4AS4 - chains A and B; structure by X-ray diffraction, 1.70 A resolution.

[Chain A (and B)]
Molecule: Inositol monophosphatase 1
From: Homo sapiens
Notes: EC 3.1.3.25; chain B of this document is another copy of the same molecule, construct and numbering; everything in this record applies to it too
UniProtKB: P29218 (IMPA1_HUMAN); numbering as in UniProt (aligned over 1-277)
Sequence (277 residues; each row starts with the number of its first residue):
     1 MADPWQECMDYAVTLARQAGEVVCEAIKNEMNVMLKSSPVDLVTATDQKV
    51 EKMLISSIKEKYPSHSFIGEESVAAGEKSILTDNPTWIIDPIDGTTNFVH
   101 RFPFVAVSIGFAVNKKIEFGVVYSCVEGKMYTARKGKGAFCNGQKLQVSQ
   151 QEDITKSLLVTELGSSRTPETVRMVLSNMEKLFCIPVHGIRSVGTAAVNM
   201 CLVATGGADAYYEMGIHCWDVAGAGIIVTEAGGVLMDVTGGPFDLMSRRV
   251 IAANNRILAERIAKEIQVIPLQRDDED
Disordered / not traced: 1-2, 277
Curated features (UniProtKB/Swiss-Prot):
  - binding site (Mg(2+)): Glu70, Asp90, Ile92, Asp93, Asp220
  - binding site (substrate): Glu70, Ile92 to Thr95, Gly194 to Ala196, Glu213, Asp220
  - modified residue: Thr168 (Phosphothreonine)
  - mutagenesis: Lys36 (K36Q: 50-fold reduction in activity), Asp93 (D93N: Loss of activity), Ser165 (S165A/I: Reduced enzyme activity with myo-inositol 1-phosphate), Glu213 (E213Q: Strongly reduced affinity for myo-inositol 1-phosphate and strongly reduced enzyme activity with myo-inositol 1-phosphate)
Disulfides: Cys24-Cys125
Ion coordination: Mg2+ site 1: Glu70, Asp90, Ile92 (together with phosphate ion); Mg2+ site 2: Glu70 (together with phosphate ion); Mg2+ site 3: Asp90, Asp93, Asp220 (together with glycerol, phosphate ion)
From the paper describing this entry:
  - conformationally variable residues (loop rearrangement): Asn32 to Val43, Gly76 to Asn84

[Interface between chain A and chain B]
Residue-residue contacts - 73 pairs, chain A then chain B:
  Pro39(A) - His188(B)
  Val40(A) - Pro186(B)  hydrophobic
  Val40(A) - Val187(B)
  Leu42(A) - His188(B)
  Thr96(A) - His188(B)
  Thr96(A) - Arg191(B)
  Asn97(A) - Arg191(B)  hydrogen bond
  His100(A) - Lys156(B)  hydrogen bond (side chain-backbone)
  His100(A) - Ser157(B)
  His100(A) - Leu158(B)
  His100(A) - His188(B)  hydrogen bond
  His100(A) - Gly206(B)
  His100(A) - Gly207(B)
  His100(A) - Asp209(B)  salt bridge
  Arg101(A) - Gly207(B)
  Phe102(A) - Leu158(B)  hydrophobic
  Phe102(A) - Val160(B)  hydrophobic
  Phe102(A) - Arg191(B)
  Phe102(A) - Leu202(B)  hydrophobic
  Phe102(A) - Gly207(B)
  Phe104(A) - Phe104(B)  hydrophobic
  Lys156(A) - His100(B)  hydrogen bond (backbone-side chain)
  Ser157(A) - His100(B)
  Leu158(A) - Thr96(B)
  Leu158(A) - His100(B)
  Leu158(A) - Phe102(B)  hydrophobic
  Glu162(A) - Arg191(B)  salt bridge
  Leu163(A) - Phe183(B)  hydrophobic
  Gly164(A) - Phe183(B)
  Ser166(A) - Phe183(B)
  Arg167(A) - Phe183(B)  hydrogen bond (side chain-backbone)
  Arg167(A) - Pro186(B)
  Arg167(A) - Val187(B)  hydrogen bond (side chain-backbone)
  Arg167(A) - His188(B)  hydrogen bond (side chain-backbone)
  Val172(A) - Glu180(B)
  Val172(A) - Phe183(B)  hydrophobic
  Val172(A) - Cys184(B)  hydrophobic
  Arg173(A) - Glu180(B)  salt bridge
  Leu176(A) - Leu176(B)
  Leu176(A) - Glu180(B)
  Glu180(A) - Leu176(B)
  Phe183(A) - Leu163(B)  hydrophobic
  Phe183(A) - Gly164(B)
  Phe183(A) - Ser166(B)
  Phe183(A) - Arg167(B)  hydrogen bond (backbone-side chain)
  Phe183(A) - Val172(B)  hydrophobic
  Cys184(A) - Val172(B)  hydrophobic
  Pro186(A) - Val40(B)  hydrophobic
  Pro186(A) - Arg167(B)
  Val187(A) - Val40(B)
  Val187(A) - Arg167(B)  hydrogen bond (backbone-side chain)
  His188(A) - Leu42(B)
  His188(A) - Thr96(B)
  His188(A) - His100(B)  hydrogen bond
  His188(A) - Arg167(B)  hydrogen bond (backbone-side chain)
  Arg191(A) - Thr96(B)
  Arg191(A) - Asn97(B)  hydrogen bond
  Arg191(A) - Phe102(B)
  Arg191(A) - Glu162(B)  salt bridge
  Arg191(A) - Ser192(B)
  Arg191(A) - Val193(B)
  Arg191(A) - Gly194(B)
  Ser192(A) - Ile190(B)  hydrogen bond (side chain-backbone)
  Ser192(A) - Arg191(B)
  Ser192(A) - Ser192(B)  hydrogen bond (backbone-backbone)
  Val193(A) - Arg191(B)
  Gly194(A) - Arg191(B)
  Leu202(A) - Phe102(B)  hydrophobic
  Gly206(A) - His100(B)
  Gly207(A) - His100(B)
  Gly207(A) - Arg101(B)
  Gly207(A) - Phe102(B)
  Asp209(A) - His100(B)  salt bridge
Also at the interface, not in a pair above, chain A (41 interface residues in all): Pro103, Val160, Pro169, Met179, Gly189, Ile190, Ala208
Also at the interface, not in a pair above, chain B (41 interface residues in all): Pro39, Pro103, Pro169, Arg173, Met179, Gly189, Ala208

[Overview]
Chain A and chain B each contribute 41 residues to their interface; the contacts include 14 hydrogen bonds and
5 salt bridges. Among the polar pairs are His100(A)-Asp209(B), Glu162(A)-Arg191(B) and Arg173(A)-Glu180(B).
From UniProt: 5 Mg2+-binding residues, 10 substrate-binding residues and 4 mutagenesis sites on chain A. The
paper reports conformational variability at Asn32(A) and Gly76(A).
Chain A and chain B are both Inositol monophosphatase 1 (Homo sapiens); the structure, Structure of human
inositol monophosphatase 1, was determined by X-ray diffraction, deposited together with 4AS5.
